4G7O - chains D and G of the 9 polymer chains in the assembly; structure by X-ray diffraction, 2.99 A resolution.

Chain D:
Molecule: DNA-directed RNA polymerase subunit beta'
Organism: Thermus thermophilus
Notes: EC 2.7.7.6
UniProt: Q8RQE8 (RPOC_THET8); residue numbers follow UniProt; this construct covers 1-1524
Chain sequence (1524 residues; each row starts with the number of its first residue):
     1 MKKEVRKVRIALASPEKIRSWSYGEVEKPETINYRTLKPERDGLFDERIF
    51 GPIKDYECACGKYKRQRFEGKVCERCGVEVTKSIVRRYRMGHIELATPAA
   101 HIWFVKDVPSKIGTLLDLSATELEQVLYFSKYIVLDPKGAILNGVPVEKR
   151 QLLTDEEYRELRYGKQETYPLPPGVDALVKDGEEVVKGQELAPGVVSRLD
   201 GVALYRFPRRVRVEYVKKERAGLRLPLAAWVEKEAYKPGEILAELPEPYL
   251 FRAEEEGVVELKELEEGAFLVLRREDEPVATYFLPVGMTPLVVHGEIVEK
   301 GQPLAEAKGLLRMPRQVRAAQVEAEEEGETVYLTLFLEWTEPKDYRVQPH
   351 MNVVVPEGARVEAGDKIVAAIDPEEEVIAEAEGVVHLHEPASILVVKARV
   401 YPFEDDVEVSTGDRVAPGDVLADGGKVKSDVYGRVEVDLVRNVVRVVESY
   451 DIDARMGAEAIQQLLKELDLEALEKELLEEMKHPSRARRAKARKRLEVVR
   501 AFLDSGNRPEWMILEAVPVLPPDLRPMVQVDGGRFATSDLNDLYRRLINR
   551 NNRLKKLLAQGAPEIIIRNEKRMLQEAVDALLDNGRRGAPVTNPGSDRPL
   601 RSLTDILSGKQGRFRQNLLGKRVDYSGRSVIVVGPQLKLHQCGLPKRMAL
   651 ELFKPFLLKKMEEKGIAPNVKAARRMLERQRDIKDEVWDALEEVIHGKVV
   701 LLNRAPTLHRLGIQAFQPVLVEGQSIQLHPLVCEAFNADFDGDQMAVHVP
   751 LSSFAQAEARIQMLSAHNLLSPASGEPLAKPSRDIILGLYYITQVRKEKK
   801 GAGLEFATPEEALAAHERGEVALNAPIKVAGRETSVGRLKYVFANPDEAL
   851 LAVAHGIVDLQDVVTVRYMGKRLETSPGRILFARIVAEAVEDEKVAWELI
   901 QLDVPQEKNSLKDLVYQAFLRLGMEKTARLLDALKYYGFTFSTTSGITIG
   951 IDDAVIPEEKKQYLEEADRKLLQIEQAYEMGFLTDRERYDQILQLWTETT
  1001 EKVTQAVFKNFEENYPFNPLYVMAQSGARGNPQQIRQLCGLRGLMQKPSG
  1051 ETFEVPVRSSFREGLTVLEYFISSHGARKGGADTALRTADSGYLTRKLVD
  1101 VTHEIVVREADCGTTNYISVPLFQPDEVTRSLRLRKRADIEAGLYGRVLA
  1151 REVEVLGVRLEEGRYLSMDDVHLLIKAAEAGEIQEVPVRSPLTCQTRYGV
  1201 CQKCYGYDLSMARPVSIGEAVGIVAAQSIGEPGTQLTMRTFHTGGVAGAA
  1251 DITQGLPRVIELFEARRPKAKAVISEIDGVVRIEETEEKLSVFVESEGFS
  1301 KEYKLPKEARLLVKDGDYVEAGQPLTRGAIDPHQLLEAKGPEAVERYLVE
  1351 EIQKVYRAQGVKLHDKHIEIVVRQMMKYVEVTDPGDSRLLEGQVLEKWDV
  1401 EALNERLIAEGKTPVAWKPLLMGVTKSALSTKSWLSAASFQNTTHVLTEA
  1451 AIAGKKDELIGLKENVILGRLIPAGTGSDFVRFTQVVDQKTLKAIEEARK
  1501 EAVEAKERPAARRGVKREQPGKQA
Unresolved in the structure: 1-2, 1238-1251, 1499-1524

Chain G:
Molecule: 21-nt DNA strand
Sequence (21 nucleotides; row label = number of the first residue in the row):
     1 CCTGCATCCGTGAGTCGAGGG
Unresolved in the structure: 1-3, 20-21

Interface between chain D and chain G:
Residue-residue contacts (20):
  Arg-586(D) / DG10(G)  salt bridge to the phosphate
  Lys-610(D) / DG14(G)  salt bridge to the phosphate
  Lys-610(D) / DT15(G)  salt bridge to the phosphate
  Arg-615(D) / DA13(G)  salt bridge to the phosphate
  Arg-615(D) / DT15(G)  salt bridge to the phosphate
  Arg-622(D) / DG17(G)  salt bridge to the phosphate
  Arg-628(D) / DC16(G)  sugar contact
  Arg-628(D) / DG17(G)  sugar contact
  Ala-705(D) / DT15(G)  base contact
  Ala-705(D) / DC16(G)  sugar contact
  Pro-706(D) / DG14(G)  base contact
  Pro-706(D) / DT15(G)  base contact
  Thr-1088(D) / DG14(G)  base contact
  Ala-1089(D) / DG14(G)  sugar contact
  Gly-1092(D) / DG14(G)  sugar contact
  Tyr-1093(D) / DG12(G)  phosphate contact
  Tyr-1093(D) / DA13(G)  sugar contact
  Gln-1441(D) / DG12(G)  sugar contact
  Asn-1442(D) / DT11(G)  phosphate contact
  Asn-1442(D) / DG12(G)  hydrogen bond to the phosphate
Interface residues without a listed pair, chain D (15 interface residues in all): Lys-106, Thr-1443

Overview:
The interface between chain D and chain G involves 15 residues on one side and 8 on the other; the contacts
include 1 hydrogen bond and 6 salt bridges. Polar pairs include Asn-1442(D)/DG12(G), Arg-586(D)/DG10(G) and
Lys-610(D)/DG14(G).
Chain D is DNA-directed RNA polymerase subunit beta' (Thermus thermophilus) and chain G is a 21-nt DNA strand;
the structure, Crystal structure of Thermus thermophilus transcription initiation complex containing 2 nt of
RNA, was determined by X-ray diffraction, deposited together with 4G7H and 4G7Z.
